PDB entry 6YBA | electron microscopy, 4.00 A resolution | chains A and O of the 26 polymer chains in the assembly

[Chain A]
Name: Hexon protein
From: Human adenovirus F serotype 41
UniProt: B2ZX09 (B2ZX09_ADE41); residue numbers follow UniProt; this construct covers 1-925
Chain sequence (925 residues; each row starts with the number of its first residue):
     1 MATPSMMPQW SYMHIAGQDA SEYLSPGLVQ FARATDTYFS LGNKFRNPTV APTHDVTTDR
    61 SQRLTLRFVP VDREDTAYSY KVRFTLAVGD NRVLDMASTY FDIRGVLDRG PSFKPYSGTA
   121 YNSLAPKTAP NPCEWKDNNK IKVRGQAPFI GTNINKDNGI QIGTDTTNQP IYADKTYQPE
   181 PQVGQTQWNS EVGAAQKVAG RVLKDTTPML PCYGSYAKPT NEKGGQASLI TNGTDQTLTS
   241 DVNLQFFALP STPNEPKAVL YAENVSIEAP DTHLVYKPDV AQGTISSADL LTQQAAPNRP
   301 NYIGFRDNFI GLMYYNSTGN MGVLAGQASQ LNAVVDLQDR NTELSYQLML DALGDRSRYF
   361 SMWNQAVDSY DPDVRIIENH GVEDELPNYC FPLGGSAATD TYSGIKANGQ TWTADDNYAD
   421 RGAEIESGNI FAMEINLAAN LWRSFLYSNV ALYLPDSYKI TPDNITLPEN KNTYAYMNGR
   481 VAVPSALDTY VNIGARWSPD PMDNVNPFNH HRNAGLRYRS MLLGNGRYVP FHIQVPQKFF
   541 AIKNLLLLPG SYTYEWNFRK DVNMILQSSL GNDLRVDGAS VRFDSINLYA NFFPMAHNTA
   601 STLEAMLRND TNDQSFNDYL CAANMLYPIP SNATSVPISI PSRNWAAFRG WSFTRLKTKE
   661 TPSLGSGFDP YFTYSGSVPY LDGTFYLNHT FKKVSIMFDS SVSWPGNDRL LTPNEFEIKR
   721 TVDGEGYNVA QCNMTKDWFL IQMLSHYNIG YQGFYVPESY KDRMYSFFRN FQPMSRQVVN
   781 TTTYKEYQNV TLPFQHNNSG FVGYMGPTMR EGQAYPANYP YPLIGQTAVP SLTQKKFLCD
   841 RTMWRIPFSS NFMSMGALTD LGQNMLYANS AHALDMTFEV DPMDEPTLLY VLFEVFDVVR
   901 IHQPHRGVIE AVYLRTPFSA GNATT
Not modelled in the structure: 1-5, 233-236, 922-925
What the authors report for this chain:
  - conformationally variable residues: Tyr-784

[Chain O]
Name: Pre-hexon-linking protein VIII
From: Human adenovirus F serotype 41
UniProt: B5SNS9 (B5SNS9_ADE41); residue numbers follow UniProt; this construct covers 1-233
Chain sequence (233 residues; row label = number of the first residue in the row):
     1 MSKEIPTPYM WSYQPQMGLA AGASQDYSSR MNWLSAGPHM IGRVNGIRAT RNQILLEQAA
    61 LTSTPRSQLN PPNWPAVQVY QENPAPTTVL LPRDAEAEVQ MTNSGAQLAG GSRHVRFRGR
   121 SSPYSPGPIK RLIIRGRGIQ LNDEVVSSLT GLRPDGVFQL GGAGRSSFTP RQAYLTLQSS
   181 SSQPRSGGIG TLQFVEEFVP SVYFNPFSGA PGLYPDDFIP NYDAVSESVD GYD
Not modelled in the structure: 1, 112-163

[How chain A and chain O interact]
Residue-residue contacts - 58 pairs, chain A then chain O:
  Asp-55(A) with Ala-95(O)
  Asp-59(A) with Glu-98(O); Thr-102(O), hydrogen bond
  Arg-60(A) with Arg-93(O); Glu-98(O); Ala-109(O), hydrogen bond (side chain-backbone); Gly-110(O), hydrogen bond (side chain-backbone); Gly-111(O)
  Ser-61(A) with Leu-108(O), hydrogen bond (side chain-backbone); Ala-109(O)
  His-597(A) with Pro-92(O)
  Asn-598(A) with Leu-91(O); Pro-92(O); Arg-93(O), hydrogen bond (side chain-backbone); Asp-94(O); Ala-95(O)
  Ser-601(A) with Val-89(O); Leu-90(O)
  Thr-602(A) with Val-89(O); Leu-91(O)
  Ala-605(A) with Thr-87(O); Val-89(O), hydrophobic
  Met-606(A) with Leu-177(O), hydrophobic
  Asn-609(A) with Thr-87(O), hydrogen bond; Ser-179(O)
  Thr-611(A) with Ser-179(O)
  Asn-644(A) with Gln-16(O)
  Ala-646(A) with Gln-16(O)
  Phe-698(A) with Tyr-232(O), hydrophobic
  Val-702(A) with Tyr-232(O)
  Trp-704(A) with Tyr-232(O)
  Gly-706(A) with Tyr-232(O)
  Asn-707(A) with Tyr-232(O); Asp-233(O), hydrogen bond (side chain-backbone)
  Arg-709(A) with Asp-233(O), salt bridge
  Ser-850(A) with Asp-233(O), hydrogen bond (side chain-backbone)
  Leu-861(A) with Gly-231(O); Tyr-232(O); Asp-233(O)
  Gln-863(A) with Met-17(O)
  Asn-864(A) with Asp-230(O), hydrogen bond (side chain-backbone); Gly-231(O), hydrogen bond (side chain-backbone)
  Met-865(A) with Met-17(O), hydrophobic; Ala-20(O); Pro-220(O); Asn-221(O); Tyr-222(O); Asp-223(O)
  Leu-866(A) with Asn-221(O); Asp-230(O); Gly-231(O)
  Tyr-867(A) with Tyr-232(O)
  Ala-868(A) with Gln-14(O), hydrogen bond (backbone-side chain); Met-17(O), hydrophobic
  Asn-869(A) with Gln-14(O); Ala-21(O); Pro-220(O), hydrogen bond (side chain-backbone)
  Thr-916(A) with Gln-16(O)
Other interface residues (no listed pair), chain A (31 interface residues in all): Asp-699
Other interface residues (no listed pair), chain O (34 interface residues in all): Val-99, Leu-175, Ser-180, Ser-181, Val-229

[Summary]
31 residues of chain A and 34 residues of chain O are in contact; the contacts include 12 hydrogen bonds and 1
salt bridge. Among the polar pairs are Arg-709(A)/Asp-233(O), Asp-59(A)/Thr-102(O) and Arg-60(A)/Ala-109(O).
From the paper: conformational variability at Tyr-784(A).
Chain A is Hexon protein and chain O is Pre-hexon-linking protein VIII, both from Human adenovirus F serotype
41; the structure, HAdV-F41 Capsid, was determined by electron microscopy.
